PDB entry 5S4N | X-ray diffraction, 2.53 A resolution | chains A and E of the 6 polymer chains in the assembly

== Chain A ==
Molecule: Tubulin alpha-1B chain
Organism: Bos taurus
Reference sequence: P81947 (TBA1B_BOVIN); residues 1-451 here = UniProt positions 1-451
Amino-acid sequence (451 residues; numbered 1 to 451; the number before each row is that of its first residue):
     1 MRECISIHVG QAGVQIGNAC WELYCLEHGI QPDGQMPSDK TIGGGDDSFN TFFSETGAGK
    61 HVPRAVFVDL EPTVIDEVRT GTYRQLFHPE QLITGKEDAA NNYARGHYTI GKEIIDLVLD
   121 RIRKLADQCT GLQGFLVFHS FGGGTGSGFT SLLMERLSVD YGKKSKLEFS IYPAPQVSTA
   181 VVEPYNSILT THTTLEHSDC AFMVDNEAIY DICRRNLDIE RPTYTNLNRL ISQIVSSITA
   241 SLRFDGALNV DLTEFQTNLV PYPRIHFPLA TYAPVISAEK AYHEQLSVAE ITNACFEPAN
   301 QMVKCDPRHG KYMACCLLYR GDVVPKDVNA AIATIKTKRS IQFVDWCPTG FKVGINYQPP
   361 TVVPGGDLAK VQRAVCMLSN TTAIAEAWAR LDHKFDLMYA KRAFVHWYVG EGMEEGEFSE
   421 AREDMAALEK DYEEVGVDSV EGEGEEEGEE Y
Unresolved in the structure: 439-451
Bound ions: Ca2+: D39, T41, G44, E55
Residues lining bound ligands: GTP (guanosine-5'-triphosphate): G10, Q11, A12, Q15, I16, D69, D98, A99, A100, N101, S140, G142, G143, G144, T145, G146, I171, V177, S178, E183, N206, Y224, L227, N228, I231

== Chain E ==
Molecule: Stathmin-4
Organism: Rattus norvegicus
Reference sequence: P63043 (STMN4_RAT); residues 5-145 here correspond to UniProt positions 49-189 (UniProt number = residue number + 44)
Amino-acid sequence (143 residues; numbered 3 to 145; the number before each row is that of its first residue):
     3 MADMEVIELN KCTSGQSFEV ILKPPSFDGV PEFNASLPRR RDPSLEEIQK KLEAAEERRK
    63 YQEAELLKHL AEKREHEREV IQKAIEENNN FIKMAKEKLA QKMESNKENR EAHLAAMLER
   123 LQEKDKHAEE VRKNKELKEE ASR
Unresolved in the structure: 3-5, 29-43, 144-145
Sequence notes: initiating methionine (3); expression tag (4)
Curated features (UniProtKB/Swiss-Prot):
  - modified residue: S46 (Phosphoserine)
Bound ions: Ca2+ near D44 (its only coordinating residue here)

== Interface between chain A and chain E ==
Residue-residue contacts (58; chain A residue first):
  H107(A) - L54(E)
  Y108(A) - A57(E)  hydrophobic
  T109(A) - R61(E)  hydrogen bond
  K112(A) - E58(E)  salt bridge
  E113(A) - E58(E)
  E155(A) - I50(E)
  R156(A) - L47(E)
  R156(A) - Q51(E)
  V159(A) - P45(E)
  V159(A) - L47(E)  hydrophobic
  E196(A) - D44(E)
  H197(A) - D44(E)
  H197(A) - P45(E)
  D245(A) - C14(E)
  D245(A) - S16(E)  hydrogen bond (backbone-side chain)
  A247(A) - N12(E)
  A247(A) - S19(E)
  L248(A) - S19(E)
  P325(A) - Q18(E)
  P325(A) - F20(E)  hydrophobic
  N329(A) - M6(E)
  N329(A) - V8(E)
  N329(A) - F20(E)
  N329(A) - V22(E)
  K336(A) - L24(E)
  D345(A) - P27(E)
  D345(A) - S28(E)  hydrogen bond (backbone-backbone)
  C347(A) - P27(E)
  P348(A) - K25(E)
  P348(A) - P27(E)
  T349(A) - L24(E)
  T349(A) - K25(E)  hydrogen bond (backbone-backbone)
  G350(A) - V22(E)
  G350(A) - I23(E)
  G350(A) - L24(E)
  F351(A) - E21(E)
  F351(A) - V22(E)  hydrogen bond (backbone-backbone)
  F351(A) - L24(E)  hydrophobic
  K352(A) - F20(E)
  K352(A) - E21(E)  salt bridge
  V353(A) - S19(E)
  V353(A) - F20(E)  hydrogen bond (backbone-backbone)
  G354(A) - Q18(E)
  I355(A) - G17(E)
  I355(A) - Q18(E)  hydrogen bond (backbone-backbone)
  N356(A) - S16(E)
  Y357(A) - T15(E)
  Y357(A) - S16(E)  hydrogen bond (backbone-backbone)
  Y357(A) - G17(E)
  Y357(A) - Q18(E)  hydrogen bond
  V409(A) - Q64(E)  hydrogen bond (backbone-side chain)
  G410(A) - R61(E)
  G410(A) - Q64(E)
  E411(A) - R61(E)  hydrogen bond (backbone-side chain)
  G412(A) - A57(E)
  G412(A) - R60(E)  hydrogen bond (backbone-side chain)
  G412(A) - R61(E)
  E414(A) - R60(E)  salt bridge
Other interface residues (no listed pair), chain A (41 interface residues in all): L152, S158, G246, V324, V328, I332, A333, W346
Other interface residues (no listed pair), chain E (33 interface residues in all): L11, P26, S46, K53, E55

== Overview ==
41 residues of chain A face 33 of chain E across their interface, with 12 hydrogen bonds and 3 salt bridges.
Polar contacts include K112(A)-E58(E), K352(A)-E21(E) and E414(A)-R60(E). Ligands of chain A: GTP. The Ca2+
site is built by D39(A), T41(A), G44(A) and E55(A).
Here chain A is Tubulin alpha-1B chain (Bos taurus) and chain E is Stathmin-4 (Rattus norvegicus). Entry 5S4N
(Tubulin-Z285782452-complex) was determined by X-ray diffraction together with 5S4L, 5S4M, 5S4O, 5S4P, 5S4Q,
5S4R and 52 further entries from the same study.
